Entry 2QT4 (X-ray diffraction, 1.30 A resolution); this record covers chain A.

# Chain A
Protein: scytovirin
Organism: Scytonema varium
Sequence (95 residues; each row starts with the number of its first residue):
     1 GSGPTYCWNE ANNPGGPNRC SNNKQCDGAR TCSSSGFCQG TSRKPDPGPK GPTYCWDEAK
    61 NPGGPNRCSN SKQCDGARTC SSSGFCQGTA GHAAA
Disulfide bonds: Cys7-Cys55, Cys20-Cys32, Cys26-Cys38, Cys68-Cys80, Cys74-Cys86
Reported in the primary citation:
  - conformationally variable residues: Pro14

# Overview
The paper reports conformational variability at Pro14.
Chain A is scytovirin (Scytonema varium); the structure, Atomic-resolution crystal structure of the natural
form of Scytovirin, was determined by X-ray diffraction together with 2QSK from the same study.
